2RS1 - chains 1 and 4 of the 4 polymer chains in the assembly; structure by X-ray diffraction, 3.00 A resolution.

[Chain 1]
Name: Human rhinovirus 14 coat protein (subunit VP1)
Organism: Human rhinovirus sp
Reference sequence: P03303 (POLG_HRV14); residues 1-289 here correspond to UniProt positions 567-855 (UniProt number = residue number + 566)
Amino-acid sequence (289 residues; row label = number of the first residue in the row):
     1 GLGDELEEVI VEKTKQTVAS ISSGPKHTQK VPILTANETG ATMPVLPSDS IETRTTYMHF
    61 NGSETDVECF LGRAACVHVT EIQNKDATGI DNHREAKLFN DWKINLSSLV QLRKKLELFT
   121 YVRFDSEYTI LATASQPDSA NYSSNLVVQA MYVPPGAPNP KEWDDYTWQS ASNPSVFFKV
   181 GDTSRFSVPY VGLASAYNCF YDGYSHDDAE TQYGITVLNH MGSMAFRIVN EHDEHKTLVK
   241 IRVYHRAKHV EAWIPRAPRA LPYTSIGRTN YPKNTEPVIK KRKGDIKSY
Unresolved in the structure: 1-16
Small-molecule neighbours: win i(S) (W84; 5-(7-(5-hydro-4-methyl-2-oxazolyl)phenoxy)heptyl)-3-methyl isoxazole): Ile-104, Asn-105, Leu-106, Ser-107, Leu-116, Val-122, Phe-124, Ser-126, Tyr-128, Ala-150, Tyr-152, Pro-174, Ser-175, Val-176, Phe-186, Val-188, Val-191, Tyr-197, Asn-198, Cys-199, Asn-219, Met-221, Met-224

[Chain 4]
Name: Human rhinovirus 14 coat protein (subunit VP4)
Organism: Human rhinovirus sp
Reference sequence: P03303 (POLG_HRV14); residue numbers follow UniProt; this construct covers 1-68
Amino-acid sequence (68 residues; row label = number of the first residue in the row):
     1 GAQVSTQKSG SHENQNILTN GSNQTFTVIN YYKDAASTSS AGQSLSMDPS KFTEPVKDLM
    61 LKGAPALN
Unresolved in the structure: 1-28

[How chain 1 and chain 4 interact]
Pairs across the interface (41):
  Lys-30(1) / Gly-63(4)
  Val-31(1) / Gly-63(4)
  Pro-32(1) / Lys-62(4)
  Pro-32(1) / Gly-63(4)
  Thr-35(1) / Ala-66(4)
  Ala-36(1) / Ala-66(4)
  Ala-36(1) / Leu-67(4)  hydrophobic
  Thr-39(1) / Val-56(4)
  Thr-39(1) / Met-60(4)
  Ala-41(1) / Thr-53(4)
  Ala-41(1) / Val-56(4)  hydrophobic
  Ala-41(1) / Met-60(4)  hydrophobic
  Thr-42(1) / Thr-53(4)  hydrogen bond (backbone-backbone)
  Met-43(1) / Glu-54(4)
  Met-43(1) / Met-60(4)  hydrophobic
  Pro-44(1) / Glu-54(4)
  Pro-44(1) / Lys-62(4)
  Asp-49(1) / Lys-62(4)  salt bridge
  Asn-61(1) / Gln-43(4)
  Gly-62(1) / Gln-43(4)
  Ser-63(1) / Gln-43(4)
  Asp-66(1) / Gln-43(4)
  Asp-66(1) / Ser-44(4)  hydrogen bond (side chain-backbone)
  Asp-66(1) / Leu-45(4)
  Glu-68(1) / Ser-40(4)  hydrogen bond
  Glu-68(1) / Ala-41(4)  hydrogen bond (side chain-backbone)
  Asp-125(1) / Ala-36(4)
  Ser-187(1) / Ala-36(4)  hydrogen bond (side chain-backbone)
  Ser-187(1) / Ser-37(4)
  Pro-189(1) / Ala-36(4)  hydrophobic
  Arg-246(1) / Ser-40(4)  hydrogen bond
  Ala-247(1) / Ser-40(4)
  Lys-248(1) / Ala-36(4)  hydrogen bond (side chain-backbone)
  Lys-248(1) / Ser-37(4)  hydrogen bond (side chain-backbone)
  Lys-248(1) / Thr-38(4)  hydrogen bond (side chain-backbone)
  Lys-248(1) / Ser-40(4)
  His-249(1) / Ala-35(4)
  His-249(1) / Thr-38(4)  hydrogen bond
  His-249(1) / Ser-39(4)  hydrogen bond (side chain-backbone)
  His-249(1) / Ala-41(4)
  Pro-255(1) / Phe-52(4)
Interface residues without a listed pair, chain 1 (27 interface residues in all): Gly-40, Leu-46, Val-188
Interface residues without a listed pair, chain 4 (22 interface residues in all): Gly-42, Met-47, Pro-55

[In short]
27 residues of chain 1 and 22 residues of chain 4 are in contact, with 11 hydrogen bonds and 1 salt bridge.
Polar pairs include Asp-49(1)/Lys-62(4), Asp-66(1)/Ser-44(4) and Glu-68(1)/Ser-40(4). Chain 1 binds win i(S).
Here chain 1 is Human rhinovirus 14 coat protein (subunit VP1) and chain 4 is Human rhinovirus 14 coat protein
(subunit VP4), both from Human rhinovirus sp. Entry 2RS1 (Structural analysis of antiviral agents that
interact with the capsid of human rhinoviruses) was determined by X-ray diffraction (same publication as 1R08,
2R04, 2R06, 2R07, 2RM2, 2RR1, 2RS3 and 2RS5).
